PDB entry 7OQC | electron microscopy, 4.10 A resolution (low resolution: residue-level contacts below are approximate; hydrogen-bond / salt-bridge calls are withheld) | chains 1 and A of the 18 polymer chains in the assembly

# Chain 1
Molecule: U1 snRNA
Source organism: Saccharomyces cerevisiae
Sequence (568 nucleotides; each row starts with the number of its first residue):
     1 AUACUUACCUUAAGAUAUCAGAGGAGAUCAAGAAGUCCUACUGAUCAAAC
    51 AUGCGCUUCCAAUAGUAGAAGGACGUUAAGCAUUUAUCAUUGAACUAUAA
   101 UUGUUCAUUGAAGUCAUUGAUGCAAACUCCUUGGUCACACACACAUACGG
   151 CGCGGAAGGCGUGUUUGCUGACGUUUCCAUUCCCUUGUUUCAAUCAUUGG
   201 UUAAUCCCUUGAUUCCUUUGGGGAUUUUUGGGUUAAACUGAUUUUUGGGG
   251 CCCUUUGUUUCUUCUGCCUGGAGAAGUUUGACACCAAAUUCAAAUUGGUG
   301 UUAGGGGAGCUGGGGCCUUUCAAAAGAGAGCUUUGUAGAGGCAUUCUUUU
   351 UGACUACUUUUCUCUAGCGUGCCAUUUUAGUUUUUGACGGCAGAUUCGAA
   401 UGAACUUAAGUUUAUGAUGAAGGUAUGGCUGUUGAGAUUAUUUGGUCGGG
   451 AUUGUAGUUUGAAGAUGUGCUCUUUUGAGCAGUCUCAACUUUGCUCGUUC
   501 CCGUUAUGGGAAAAAUUUUGGAAGGUCUUGGUAGGAACGGGUGGAUCUUA
   551 UAAUUUUUGAUUUAUUUU
Not modelled in the structure: 27-33, 566-568

# Chain A
Molecule: U1 small nuclear ribonucleoprotein A
Source organism: Saccharomyces cerevisiae
Reference sequence: P32605 (RU1A_YEAST); residues 1-298 here = UniProt positions 1-298
Amino-acid sequence (298 residues; each row starts with the number of its first residue):
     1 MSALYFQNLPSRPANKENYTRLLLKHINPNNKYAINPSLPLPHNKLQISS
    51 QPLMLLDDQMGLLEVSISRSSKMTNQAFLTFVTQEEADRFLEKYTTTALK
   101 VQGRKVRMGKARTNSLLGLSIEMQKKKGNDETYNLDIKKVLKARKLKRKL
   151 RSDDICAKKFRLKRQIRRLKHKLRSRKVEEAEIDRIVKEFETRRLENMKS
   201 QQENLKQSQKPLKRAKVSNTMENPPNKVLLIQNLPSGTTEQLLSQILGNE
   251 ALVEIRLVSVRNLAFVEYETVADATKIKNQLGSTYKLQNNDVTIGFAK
Not modelled in the structure: 1, 47-54, 126-132, 149-298

# How chain 1 and chain A interact
Residue-residue contacts (69; chain 1 residue first):
  U58(1) - Asn15(A)
  U58(1) - Asn18(A)
  C59(1) - Ala14(A)
  C59(1) - Asn15(A)
  C59(1) - Asn18(A)
  C60(1) - Arg12(A)
  C60(1) - Pro13(A)
  A62(1) - Gly103(A)
  A62(1) - Arg104(A)
  U63(1) - Arg104(A)
  A64(1) - Asn8(A)
  G65(1) - Lys105(A)
  U66(1) - Lys105(A)
  A67(1) - Gly103(A)
  G68(1) - Gln102(A)
  A69(1) - Gln102(A)
  G134(1) - Arg12(A)
  C136(1) - Arg12(A)
  A137(1) - Arg12(A)
  A139(1) - Asn75(A)
  C140(1) - Gln7(A)
  C140(1) - Arg107(A)
  A141(1) - Tyr5(A)
  A141(1) - Gln7(A)
  A141(1) - Lys72(A)
  A141(1) - Asn75(A)
  C142(1) - Lys72(A)
  C142(1) - Phe78(A)
  C142(1) - Ala111(A)
  C142(1) - Arg112(A)
  A143(1) - Ser66(A)
  A143(1) - Phe78(A)
  A143(1) - Thr113(A)
  C144(1) - Asn114(A)
  C144(1) - Ser115(A)
  C144(1) - Leu116(A)
  C144(1) - Lys139(A)
  A145(1) - His43(A)
  A145(1) - Asn44(A)
  A145(1) - Lys45(A)
  A145(1) - Leu46(A)
  A145(1) - Leu116(A)
  A145(1) - Asp136(A)
  A145(1) - Lys139(A)
  A147(1) - His43(A)
  A147(1) - Glu64(A)
  C148(1) - Lys16(A)
  C148(1) - Val65(A)
  C148(1) - Ser66(A)
  C148(1) - Ile67(A)
  C148(1) - Ser68(A)
  G149(1) - Lys16(A)
  G149(1) - Ser68(A)
  G149(1) - Arg69(A)
  G150(1) - Ala14(A)
  G150(1) - Lys16(A)
  G150(1) - Arg69(A)
  G150(1) - Ser70(A)
  G152(1) - Arg12(A)
  U385(1) - Ile137(A)
  U385(1) - Val140(A)
  G423(1) - Lys138(A)
  A425(1) - Lys138(A)
  A425(1) - Lys142(A)
  U426(1) - Asn114(A)
  U426(1) - Leu135(A)
  G427(1) - Met123(A)
  G427(1) - Asn134(A)
  G428(1) - Asn134(A)
Also at the interface, not in a pair above, chain 1 (37 interface residues in all): A61, U146, A421, G422, U424
Also at the interface, not in a pair above, chain A (51 interface residues in all): Ala3, Ser11, Ser71, Gln76, Lys110, Leu117, Leu141, Lys145

# Summary
37 residues of chain 1 and 51 residues of chain A are in contact.
Chain 1 is U1 snRNA and chain A is U1 small nuclear ribonucleoprotein A, both from Saccharomyces cerevisiae;
the structure, The U1 part of Saccharomyces cerevisiae spliceosomal pre-A complex (delta BS-A ACT1), was
determined by electron microscopy (same publication as 7OQB and 7OQE).
